Entry 6X96 (electron microscopy, 3.40 A resolution); this record covers chains A and C of the 12 polymer chains in the assembly.

[Chain A (and C)]
Name: BG505 HIV-1 Env gp120
Organism: Human immunodeficiency virus 1
Notes: chain C of this document is another copy of the same molecule, construct and numbering; everything in this record applies to it too
Reference sequence: Q2N0S6 (Q2N0S6_9HIV1); the construct lacks a stretch of the UniProt sequence and is renumbered around it, so the offset changes along the chain: 31-141 = UniProt 30-140; 150-185 = UniProt 141-176; 188-309 = UniProt 187-308; 312-323 = UniProt 309-320; 2 more segments
Chain sequence (516 residues; each row starts with the number of its first residue; note: 13 numbers in that range are skipped by the numbering (no residue carries them; nothing is unmodelled there); a row labelled like 185A-185J holds insertion residues (185A, then the next letters in order); numbers below 1 keep their minus sign (Met-4 is residue -4)):
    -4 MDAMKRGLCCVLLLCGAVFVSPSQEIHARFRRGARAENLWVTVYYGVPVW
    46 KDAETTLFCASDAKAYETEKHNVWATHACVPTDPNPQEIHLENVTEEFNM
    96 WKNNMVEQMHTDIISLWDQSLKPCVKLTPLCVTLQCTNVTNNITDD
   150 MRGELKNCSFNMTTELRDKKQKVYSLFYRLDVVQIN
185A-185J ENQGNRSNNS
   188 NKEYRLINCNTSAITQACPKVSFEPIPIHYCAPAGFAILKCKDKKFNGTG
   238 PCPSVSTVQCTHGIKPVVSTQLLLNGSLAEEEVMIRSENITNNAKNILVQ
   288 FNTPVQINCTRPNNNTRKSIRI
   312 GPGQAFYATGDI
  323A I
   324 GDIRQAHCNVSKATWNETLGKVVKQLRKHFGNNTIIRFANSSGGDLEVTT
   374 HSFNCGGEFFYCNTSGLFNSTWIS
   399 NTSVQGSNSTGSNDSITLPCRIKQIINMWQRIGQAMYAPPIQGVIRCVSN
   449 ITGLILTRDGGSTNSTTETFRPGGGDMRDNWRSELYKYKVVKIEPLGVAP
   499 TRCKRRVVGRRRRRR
Disordered / not traced: -4 to 34, 58-64, 185A-185J, 399-411, 458-462, 504-513
Cystine bridges: Cys54-Cys74, Cys119-Cys205, Cys126-Cys196, Cys131-Cys157, Cys218-Cys247, Cys228-Cys239, Cys296-Cys331, Cys378-Cys445, Cys385-Cys418
Covalent attachments: N-acetylglucosamine (NAG) linked to Asn88, Asn133, Asn156, Asn160, Asn197, Asn234, Asn262, Asn295, Asn301, Asn332, Asn339, Asn363, Asn386, Asn392, Asn448
Construct notes: expression tag (-4 to 30); engineered mutation Asn332 (Thr330 in Q2N0S6), Cys501 (Ala498 in Q2N0S6), Arg509 (Glu506 in Q2N0S6), Arg510 (Lys507 in Q2N0S6), Arg512 (Ala509 in Q2N0S6), Arg513 (Val510 in Q2N0S6)

[Chain A / chain C interface]
Residue-residue contacts - 20 pairs, chain A then chain C:
  Glu164(A) - Cys126(C)
  Glu164(A) - Arg192(C)  salt bridge
  Glu164(A) - Cys196(C)
  Glu164(A) - Asn197(C)
  Leu165(A) - Cys126(C)
  Leu165(A) - Thr128(C)
  Leu165(A) - Arg192(C)
  Arg166(A) - Pro124(C)  hydrogen bond (side chain-backbone)
  Arg166(A) - Cys126(C)  hydrogen bond (backbone-backbone)
  Arg166(A) - Val127(C)
  Arg166(A) - Asn160(C)  hydrogen bond (side chain-backbone)
  Arg166(A) - Met161(C)
  Asp167(A) - Val127(C)
  Asp167(A) - Thr128(C)  hydrogen bond (side chain-backbone)
  Lys168(A) - Thr128(C)
  Arg308(A) - Asn197(C)
  Pro313(A) - Cys196(C)
  Pro313(A) - Ser199(C)
  Gly314(A) - Thr198(C)
  Gly314(A) - Ser199(C)
Other interface residues (no listed pair), chain C (14 interface residues in all): Thr162, Lys169, Ala200

[Overview]
The interface between chain A and chain C involves 8 residues on one side and 14 on the other, with 4 hydrogen
bonds and 1 salt bridge. Polar contacts include Glu164(A)-Arg192(C), Arg166(A)-Pro124(C) and
Arg166(A)-Asn160(C).
Chain A and chain C are both BG505 HIV-1 Env gp120 (Human immunodeficiency virus 1); the structure, Cryo-EM
model of HIV-1 Env BG505 SOSIP.664 in complex with rabbit monoclonal antibody 10A fragment antigen ..., was
determined by electron microscopy.
